Entry 4NBY (X-ray diffraction, 2.08 A resolution); this record covers chains A and B of the 3 polymer chains in the assembly.

[Chain A]
Name: Cell wall-binding repeat protein
Source organism: Clostridium difficile
UniProt: D5RWT1 (D5RWT1_CLODI); residues 14-261 here correspond to UniProt positions 1-248 (UniProt number = residue number - 13)
Chain sequence (261 residues; each row starts with the number of its first residue):
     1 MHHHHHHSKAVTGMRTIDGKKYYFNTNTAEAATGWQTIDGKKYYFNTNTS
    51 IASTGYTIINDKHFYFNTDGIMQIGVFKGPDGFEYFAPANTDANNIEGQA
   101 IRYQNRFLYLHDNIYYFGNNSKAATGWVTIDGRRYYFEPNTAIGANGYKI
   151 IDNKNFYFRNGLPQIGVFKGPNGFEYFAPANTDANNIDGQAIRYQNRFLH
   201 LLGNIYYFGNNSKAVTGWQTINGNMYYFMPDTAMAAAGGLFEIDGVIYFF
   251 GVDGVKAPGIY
Not modelled in the structure: 1-12, 27
Construct notes: expression tag (1-13)

[Chain B]
Name: A20.1 vhh
Source organism: Lama glama
Notes: antibody fragment or engineered binder
Chain sequence (154 residues; numbered 1 to 154; the number before each row is that of its first residue):
     1 QPAMAQAQVQLVESGGGLAQAGGSLRLSCAASGRTFSMDPMAWFRQPPGK
    51 EREFVAAGSSTGRTTYYADSVKGRFTISRDNAKNTVYLQMNSLKPEDTAV
   101 YYCAAAPYGANWYRDEYAYWGQGTQVTVSSGQAGQGSEQKLISEEDLNHH
   151 HHHH
Not modelled in the structure: 1-7, 131-154
Cystine bridges: Cys29-Cys103

[How chain A and chain B interact]
Residue-residue contacts (27; chain A residue first):
  Ile165(A) with Met38(B), hydrophobic
  Tyr176(A) with Arg34(B)
  Pro179(A) with Arg34(B)
  Ala180(A) with Arg34(B)
  Asn181(A) with Gln8(B); Val9(B); Gly33(B), hydrogen bond (side chain-backbone); Arg34(B); Tyr119(B)
  Thr182(A) with Arg34(B), hydrogen bond; Tyr119(B), hydrogen bond (backbone-side chain)
  Tyr194(A) with Tyr108(B)
  Arg197(A) with Tyr108(B)
  Phe198(A) with Pro107(B); Tyr108(B), hydrogen bond (backbone-backbone); Gly109(B); Ala110(B)
  His200(A) with Met38(B); Pro40(B); Pro107(B); Gly109(B), hydrogen bond (side chain-backbone); Ala110(B); Trp112(B), hydrogen bond
  Leu201(A) with Met38(B)
  Leu202(A) with Met38(B), hydrogen bond (backbone-backbone); Ser60(B)
  Tyr226(A) with Ala110(B)
Interface residues without a listed pair, chain A (16 interface residues in all): Asn185, Val252, Asp253
Interface residues without a listed pair, chain B (18 interface residues in all): Thr35, Asp39, Thr61, Tyr66, Asn111

[Overview]
Chain A and chain B form an interface of 16 and 18 residues respectively, with 7 hydrogen bonds. Polar
contacts include Asn181(A)-Gly33(B), Thr182(A)-Arg34(B) and Thr182(A)-Tyr119(B).
Here chain A is Cell wall-binding repeat protein (Clostridium difficile) and chain B is A20.1 vhh (Lama
glama). Entry 4NBY (Crystal Structure of TcdA-A2 Bound to Two Molecules of A20.1 VHH) was determined by X-ray
diffraction, deposited together with 4NBX, 4NC0 and 4NC1.
